PDB entry 7L87 | electron microscopy, 3.60 A resolution | chains C and D of the 8 polymer chains in the assembly

Chain C (and D):
Protein: BG505 SOSIP MD39 - gp120
From: Human immunodeficiency virus 1
Notes: chain D of this document is another copy of the same molecule, construct and numbering; everything in this record applies to it too
Amino-acid sequence (498 residues; row label = number of the first residue in the row; note: 14 numbers in that range are skipped by the numbering (no residue carries them; nothing is unmodelled there); a row labelled like 185A-185K holds insertion residues (185A, then the next letters in order)):
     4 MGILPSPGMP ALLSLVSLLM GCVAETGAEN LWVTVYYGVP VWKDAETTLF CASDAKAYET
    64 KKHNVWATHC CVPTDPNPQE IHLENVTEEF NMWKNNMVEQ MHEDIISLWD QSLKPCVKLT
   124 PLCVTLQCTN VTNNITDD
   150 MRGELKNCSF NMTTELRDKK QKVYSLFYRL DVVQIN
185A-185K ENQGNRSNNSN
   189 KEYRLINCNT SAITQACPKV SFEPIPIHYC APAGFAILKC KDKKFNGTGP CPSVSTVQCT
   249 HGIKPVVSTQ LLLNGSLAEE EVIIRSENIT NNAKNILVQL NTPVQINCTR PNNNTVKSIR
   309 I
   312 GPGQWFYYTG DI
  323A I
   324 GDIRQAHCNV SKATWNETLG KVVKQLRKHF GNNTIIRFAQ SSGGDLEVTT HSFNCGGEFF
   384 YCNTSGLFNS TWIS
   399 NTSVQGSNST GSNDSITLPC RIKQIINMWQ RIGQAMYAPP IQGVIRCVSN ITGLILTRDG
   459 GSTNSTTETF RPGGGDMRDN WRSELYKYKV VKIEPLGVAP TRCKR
Disordered / not traced: 4-32, 58-65, 185A-185K, 399-409, 459-462
Disulfides: Cys54-Cys74, Cys119-Cys205, Cys126-Cys196, Cys131-Cys157, Cys218-Cys247, Cys228-Cys239, Cys296-Cys331, Cys378-Cys445, Cys385-Cys418
Covalently attached groups: N-acetylglucosamine (NAG) linked to Asn88, Asn133, Asn156, Asn160, Asn197, Asn234, Asn262, Asn276, Asn295, Asn301, Asn332, Asn339, Asn355, Asn386, Asn392, Asn448

Chain C / chain D interface:
Pairs across the interface (19):
  Pro124(C) - Arg166(D)  hydrogen bond (backbone-side chain)
  Cys126(C) - Glu164(D)  hydrogen bond (side chain-backbone)
  Cys126(C) - Leu165(D)
  Cys126(C) - Arg166(D)  hydrogen bond (backbone-backbone)
  Val127(C) - Leu165(D)
  Val127(C) - Arg166(D)
  Val127(C) - Asp167(D)
  Thr128(C) - Leu165(D)
  Thr128(C) - Asp167(D)  hydrogen bond (backbone-side chain)
  Thr128(C) - Lys168(D)
  Asn160(C) - Arg166(D)  hydrogen bond (backbone-side chain)
  Met161(C) - Arg166(D)
  Thr162(C) - Arg166(D)
  Arg192(C) - Leu165(D)
  Cys196(C) - Glu164(D)
  Cys196(C) - Pro313(D)
  Asn197(C) - Arg308(D)  hydrogen bond (backbone-side chain)
  Thr198(C) - Gly314(D)
  Ser199(C) - Pro313(D)
Interface residues without a listed pair, chain C (14 interface residues in all): Lys169, Ile184

In short:
Chain C and chain D form an interface of 14 and 8 residues respectively; the contacts include 6 hydrogen
bonds. Polar pairs include Pro124(C)-Arg166(D), Cys126(C)-Glu164(D) and Thr128(C)-Asp167(D). Covalently linked
N-acetylglucosamine: at Asn88(C), Asn133(C), Asn156(C), Asn160(C), Asn197(C) and Asn234(C) and 10 more.
Both chains are BG505 SOSIP MD39 - gp120 (Human immunodeficiency virus 1). Entry 7L87 (BG505 SOSIP MD39 in
complex with the polyclonal Fab pAbC-2 from animal Rh.32034 (Wk26 time point)) was determined by electron
microscopy (same publication as 7L7T, 7L7U, 7L85, 7L86, 7L88, 7L89 and 15 further entries).
